PDB entry 9BBC | electron microscopy, 3.30 A resolution | chains A and B of the 8 polymer chains in the assembly

[Chain A]
Protein: TCRa
Organism: Homo sapiens
Chain sequence (273 residues; each row starts with the number of its first residue):
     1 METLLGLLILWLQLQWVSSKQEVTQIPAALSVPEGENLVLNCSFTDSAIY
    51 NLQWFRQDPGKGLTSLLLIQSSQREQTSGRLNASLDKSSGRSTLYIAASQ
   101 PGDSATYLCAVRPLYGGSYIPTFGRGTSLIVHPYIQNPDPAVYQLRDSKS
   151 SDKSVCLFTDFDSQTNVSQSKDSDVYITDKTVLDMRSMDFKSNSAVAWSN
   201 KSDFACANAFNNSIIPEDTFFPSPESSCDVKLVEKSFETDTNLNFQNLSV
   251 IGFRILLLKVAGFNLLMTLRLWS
Disordered / not traced: 1-20
Disulfides: Cys42-Cys109, Cys156-Cys206
Glycans and other covalent adducts: N-acetylglucosamine (NAG) linked to Asn41, Asn82, Asn166, Asn200, Asn211
What the authors report for this chain:
  - post-translational modification sites: Asn82
  - mutagenesis - S104C/V182C: decreased signaling in response to tetramers
  - mutagenesis - S104C/V182C: decreased signaling in response to peptide pulsed COS7-A2 cells
  - mutagenesis - S104C/V182C: unchanged signaling in response to PMA/IMY

[Chain B]
Protein: TCRb
Organism: Homo sapiens
Chain sequence (305 residues; numbered 1 to 305; the number before each row is that of its first residue):
     1 MSIGLLCCAALSLLWAGPVNAGVTQTPKFQVLKTGQSMTLQCAQDMNHEY
    51 MSWYRQDPGMGLRLIHYSVGAGITDQGEVPNGYNVSRSTTEDFPLRLLSA
   101 APSQTSVYFCASSYVGNTGELFFGEGSRLTVLEDLKNVFPPEVAVFEPSE
   151 AEISHTQKATLVCLATGFYPDHVELSWWVNGKEVHSGVSTDPQPLKEQPA
   201 LNDSRYCLSSRLRVSATFWQNPRNHFRCQVQFYGLSENDEWTQDRAKPVT
   251 QIVSAEAWGRADCGFTSESYQQGVLSATILYEILLGKATLYAVLVSALVL
   301 MAMVK
Disordered / not traced: 1-21
Disulfides: Cys42-Cys110, Cys163-Cys228
Glycans and other covalent adducts: N-acetylglucosamine (NAG) linked to Asn84
What the authors report for this chain:
  - mutagenesis - T130C/H172C (approximately 50%): decreased signaling in response to HLA-antigen tetramers
  - mutagenesis - T130C/H172C: increased expression

[How chain A and chain B interact]
Residue-residue contacts (109):
  Tyr50(A) - Gly116(B)  hydrogen bond (side chain-backbone)
  Tyr50(A) - Asn117(B)  hydrogen bond (side chain-backbone)
  Tyr50(A) - Thr118(B)
  Asn51(A) - Gly119(B)  hydrogen bond (side chain-backbone)
  Gln53(A) - Gly119(B)  hydrogen bond (side chain-backbone)
  Gln53(A) - Glu120(B)
  Gln53(A) - Leu121(B)
  Phe55(A) - Phe123(B)  hydrophobic
  Gln57(A) - Gln56(B)  hydrogen bond
  Gln57(A) - Phe109(B)
  Gly62(A) - Phe109(B)
  Gly62(A) - Gly124(B)
  Gly62(A) - Glu125(B)
  Leu63(A) - Phe123(B)  hydrophobic
  Gln70(A) - Thr118(B)
  Arg112(A) - Tyr50(B)
  Arg112(A) - Ser113(B)  hydrogen bond
  Arg112(A) - Leu121(B)
  Ser118(A) - Tyr50(B)
  Ser118(A) - Tyr67(B)
  Tyr119(A) - Tyr50(B)
  Tyr119(A) - Val69(B)  hydrophobic
  Ile120(A) - Tyr50(B)
  Ile120(A) - Leu64(B)  hydrophobic
  Ile120(A) - Tyr67(B)  hydrophobic
  Pro121(A) - Tyr50(B)
  Pro121(A) - Tyr54(B)
  Phe123(A) - Tyr54(B)
  Phe123(A) - Phe123(B)  hydrophobic
  Arg125(A) - Met60(B)  hydrogen bond (side chain-backbone)
  Arg125(A) - Gly61(B)
  Asp139(A) - His155(B)  salt bridge
  Tyr143(A) - Ala151(B)  hydrophobic
  Tyr143(A) - Glu152(B)
  Tyr143(A) - His155(B)
  Tyr143(A) - Thr156(B)
  Gln144(A) - Ser149(B)  hydrogen bond (backbone-side chain)
  Leu145(A) - Glu147(B)
  Leu145(A) - Pro148(B)  hydrophobic
  Leu145(A) - Ser149(B)
  Arg146(A) - Phe146(B)
  Arg146(A) - Glu147(B)  salt bridge
  Arg146(A) - Glu150(B)  salt bridge
  Arg146(A) - Arg260(B)
  Arg146(A) - Asp262(B)  salt bridge
  Asp147(A) - Phe146(B)
  Ser148(A) - Val145(B)  hydrogen bond (side chain-backbone)
  Ser148(A) - Phe146(B)
  Ser151(A) - Phe146(B)
  Lys153(A) - Phe146(B)
  Lys153(A) - Thr166(B)  hydrogen bond
  Val155(A) - Phe146(B)  hydrophobic
  Asp160(A) - Arg213(B)  salt bridge
  Tyr176(A) - Leu195(B)  hydrophobic
  Tyr176(A) - Glu197(B)  hydrogen bond (side chain-backbone)
  Ile177(A) - Leu195(B)
  Thr178(A) - Asp191(B)
  Thr178(A) - Ser209(B)
  Asp179(A) - Asp191(B)
  Thr181(A) - Ser189(B)  hydrogen bond
  Thr181(A) - Arg211(B)  hydrogen bond
  Val182(A) - Ser189(B)
  Leu183(A) - Gly187(B)
  Leu183(A) - Val188(B)
  Leu183(A) - Ser189(B)
  Leu183(A) - Arg213(B)
  Asp184(A) - Gly187(B)  hydrogen bond (backbone-backbone)
  Arg186(A) - Ser186(B)
  Met188(A) - Lys158(B)
  Phe190(A) - Lys158(B)
  Ser192(A) - Arg213(B)
  Ser194(A) - Arg211(B)
  Val196(A) - Arg211(B)
  Trp198(A) - Leu164(B)  hydrophobic
  Trp198(A) - Cys207(B)  hydrophobic
  Phe220(A) - His155(B)
  Pro222(A) - Ala151(B)  hydrophobic
  Ser227(A) - Ser154(B)
  Cys228(A) - Cys263(B)  disulfide
  Leu232(A) - Gln220(B)
  Val233(A) - Gln220(B)
  Val233(A) - Ala261(B)  hydrophobic
  Val233(A) - Phe265(B)
  Val233(A) - Thr266(B)
  Ser236(A) - Thr217(B)  hydrogen bond (side chain-backbone)
  Ser236(A) - Gln220(B)
  Ser236(A) - Asn221(B)  hydrogen bond (backbone-side chain)
  Phe237(A) - Thr266(B)
  Phe237(A) - Ser267(B)
  Phe237(A) - Tyr270(B)  hydrophobic
  Glu238(A) - Asn221(B)
  Glu238(A) - Arg223(B)  salt bridge
  Glu238(A) - Ser267(B)  hydrogen bond
  Asp240(A) - Arg223(B)
  Leu243(A) - Arg223(B)
  Leu243(A) - Gln271(B)
  Gln246(A) - Gln271(B)  hydrogen bond
  Gln246(A) - Leu275(B)
  Val250(A) - Val274(B)  hydrophobic
  Val250(A) - Thr278(B)
  Val250(A) - Tyr281(B)  hydrophobic
  Phe253(A) - Tyr281(B)  hydrophobic
  Phe253(A) - Glu282(B)
  Phe253(A) - Leu285(B)  hydrophobic
  Leu257(A) - Tyr281(B)  hydrophobic
  Leu257(A) - Leu284(B)
  Val260(A) - Ala288(B)  hydrophobic
  Asn264(A) - Tyr291(B)
  Met267(A) - Val299(B)  hydrophobic
Also at the interface, not in a pair above, chain A (71 interface residues in all): Lys61, Leu68, Leu157, Thr159, Ser173, Met185, Val230, Lys235, Thr239, Arg254, Leu256, Leu271
Also at the interface, not in a pair above, chain B (83 interface residues in all): Gly59, Leu62, Tyr114, Val115, Ile153, Thr160, Val162, Pro192, Lys196, Pro199, Ser215, Ala216, Trp219, Gly264, Val295, Leu298
Cross-chain cystine bridges: Cys228(A)-Cys263(B)

[In short]
Chain A and chain B form an interface of 71 and 83 residues respectively, with 1 disulfide bond, 18 hydrogen
bonds and 6 salt bridges. Among the polar pairs are Asp139(A)-His155(B), Arg146(A)-Glu147(B) and
Arg146(A)-Glu150(B). From the paper: S104C/V182C of chain A reduce signaling in response to tetramers; a
modification site at Asn82(A).
Chain A is TCRa and chain B is TCRb, both from Homo sapiens; the structure, TCR GDN detergent micelle, was
determined by electron microscopy (same publication as 9C3E).
